PDB entry 8CWM | electron microscopy, 3.40 A resolution | chains A and a of the 60 polymer chains in the assembly

Chain A (and a):
Molecule: Flagellin
Source organism: Sulfolobus islandicus REY15A
Notes: chain a of this document is another copy of the same molecule, construct and numbering; everything in this record applies to it too
UniProt: F0NG73 (F0NG73_SULIR); residue numbers follow UniProt; this construct covers 1-306
Sequence (306 residues; row label = number of the first residue in the row):
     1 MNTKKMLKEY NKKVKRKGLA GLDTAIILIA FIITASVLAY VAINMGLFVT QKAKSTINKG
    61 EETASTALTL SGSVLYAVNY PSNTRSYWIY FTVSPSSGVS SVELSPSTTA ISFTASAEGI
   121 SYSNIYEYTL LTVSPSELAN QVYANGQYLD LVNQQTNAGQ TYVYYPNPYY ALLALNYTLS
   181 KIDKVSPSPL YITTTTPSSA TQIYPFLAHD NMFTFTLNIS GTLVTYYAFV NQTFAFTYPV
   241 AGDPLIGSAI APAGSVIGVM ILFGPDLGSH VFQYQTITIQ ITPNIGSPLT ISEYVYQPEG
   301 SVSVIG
Unresolved in the structure: 1-18, 306
Reported in the primary citation:
  - conformationally variable residues (loop rearrangement): Thr66, Ala67
  - post-translational modification sites: Tyr148, Asn231

Chain A / chain a interface:
Residue-residue contacts (7; chain A residue first):
  Leu19(A) - Ala20(a)  hydrophobic
  Leu19(A) - Asp23(a)
  Ala20(A) - Ala20(a)
  Ala20(A) - Thr24(a)
  Ala20(A) - Ile27(a)
  Gly21(A) - Ile27(a)
  Thr24(A) - Phe31(a)

Summary:
The interface between chain A and chain a involves 4 residues on one side and 5 on the other. The paper
reports modification sites Tyr148(A) and Asn231(A); conformational variability at Thr66(A) and Ala67(A).
Chain A and chain a are both Flagellin (Sulfolobus islandicus REY15A); the structure, Cryo-EM structure of the
supercoiled S. islandicus REY15A archaeal flagellar filament, was determined by electron microscopy, deposited
together with 8CVI, 8CXM and 8CYE.
